6PWF - chains J and K of the 11 polymer chains in the assembly; structure by electron microscopy, 4.07 A resolution (low resolution: residue-level contacts below are approximate; hydrogen-bond / salt-bridge calls are withheld).

Chain J:
Molecule: 147-nt DNA strand
Organism: synthetic construct
Sequence (147 nucleotides; each row starts with the number of its first residue; numbers below 1 keep their minus sign (DA-73 is residue -73)):
   -73 ATCGAGAATC CCGGTGCCGA GGCCGCTCAA TTGGTCGTAG ACAGCTCTAG CACCGCTTAA
   -13 ACGCACGTAC GCGCTGTCCC CCGCGTTTTA ACCGCCAAGG GGATTACTCC CTAGTCTCCA
    47 GGCACGTGTC AGATATATAC ATCCGAT
Not modelled in the structure: -73

Chain K:
Name: chromatin remodeling factor ISWI
Organism: Chaetomium thermophilum
UniProtKB: G0S9L5 (G0S9L5_CHATD); the construct has insertions or renumbered stretches relative to UniProt, so the offset changes along the chain: 105-162 = UniProt 77-134; 167-722 = UniProt 167-722
Chain sequence (640 residues; each row starts with the number of its first residue):
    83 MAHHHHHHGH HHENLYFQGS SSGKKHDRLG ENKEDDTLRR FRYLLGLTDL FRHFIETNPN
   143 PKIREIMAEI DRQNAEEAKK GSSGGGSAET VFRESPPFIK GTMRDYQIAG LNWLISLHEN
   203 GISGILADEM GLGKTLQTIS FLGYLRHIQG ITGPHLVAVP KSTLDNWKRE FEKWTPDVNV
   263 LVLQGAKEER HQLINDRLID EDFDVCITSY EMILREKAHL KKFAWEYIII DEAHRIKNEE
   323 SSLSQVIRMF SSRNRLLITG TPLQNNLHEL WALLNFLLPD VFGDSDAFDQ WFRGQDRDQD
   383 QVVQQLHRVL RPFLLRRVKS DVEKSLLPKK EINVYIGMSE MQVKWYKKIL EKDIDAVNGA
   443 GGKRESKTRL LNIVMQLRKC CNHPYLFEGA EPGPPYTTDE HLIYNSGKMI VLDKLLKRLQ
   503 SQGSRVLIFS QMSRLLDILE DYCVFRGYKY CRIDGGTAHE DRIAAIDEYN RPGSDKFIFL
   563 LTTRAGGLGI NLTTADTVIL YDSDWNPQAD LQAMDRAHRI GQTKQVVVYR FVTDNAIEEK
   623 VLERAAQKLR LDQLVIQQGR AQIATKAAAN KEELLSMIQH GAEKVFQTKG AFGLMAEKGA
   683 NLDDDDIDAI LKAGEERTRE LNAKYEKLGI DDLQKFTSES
Not modelled in the structure: 83-173, 437-449, 641-722
Sequence notes: expression tag (83-104); linker (163-166)
From the paper describing this entry:
  - binding site for the 147-nt DNA strand: Lys243, Lys269, Arg272, Met294, Arg297, Leu452 to Met457, Lys461, Met514, Arg544, Arg566
  - conformationally variable residues (domain motion, order/disorder transition): Ala315 to Ser324, Glu405 to Lys406

Interface between chain J and chain K:
Residue-residue contacts (22; chain J residue first):
  DG-58(J) - Lys303(K)
  DC-57(J) - Lys303(K)
  DG20(J) - Leu296(K)
  DG20(J) - Arg317(K)
  DG20(J) - Ser324(K)
  DC21(J) - Arg317(K)
  DC21(J) - Ser323(K)
  DC21(J) - Ser324(K)
  DC21(J) - Leu325(K)
  DC22(J) - Arg317(K)
  DC22(J) - Lys319(K)
  DC22(J) - Asn320(K)
  DA23(J) - Lys319(K)
  DA23(J) - Trp587(K)
  DA23(J) - Asn588(K)
  DA23(J) - Lys630(K)
  DA24(J) - Trp587(K)
  DA24(J) - Arg626(K)
  DA24(J) - Lys630(K)
  DG25(J) - Ile455(K)
  DG25(J) - Arg626(K)
  DG27(J) - Leu452(K)
Interface residues without a listed pair, chain K (19 interface residues in all): Lys304, His316, Glu322, Leu453, Lys622

In short:
9 residues of chain J and 19 residues of chain K are in contact. From the paper: a binding site for the 147-nt
DNA strand at Lys243(K), Lys269(K) and Arg272(K) among others; conformational variability at Ala315(K) and
Glu405(K).
Here chain J is a 147-nt DNA strand (synthetic construct) and chain K is chromatin remodeling factor ISWI
(Chaetomium thermophilum). Entry 6PWF (Cryo-EM structure of the ATPase domain of chromatin remodeling factor
ISWI bound to the nucleosome) was determined by electron microscopy, deposited together with 6PWE.
